Entry 9F9X (electron microscopy, 3.00 A resolution); this record covers chains B and S of the 7 polymer chains in the assembly.

[Chain B]
Protein: Large T antigen
From: Betapolyomavirus macacae
Notes: EC 3.6.4.-
Reference sequence: P03070 (LT_SV40); residues 266-627 here = UniProt positions 266-627
Sequence (362 residues; each row starts with the number of its first residue):
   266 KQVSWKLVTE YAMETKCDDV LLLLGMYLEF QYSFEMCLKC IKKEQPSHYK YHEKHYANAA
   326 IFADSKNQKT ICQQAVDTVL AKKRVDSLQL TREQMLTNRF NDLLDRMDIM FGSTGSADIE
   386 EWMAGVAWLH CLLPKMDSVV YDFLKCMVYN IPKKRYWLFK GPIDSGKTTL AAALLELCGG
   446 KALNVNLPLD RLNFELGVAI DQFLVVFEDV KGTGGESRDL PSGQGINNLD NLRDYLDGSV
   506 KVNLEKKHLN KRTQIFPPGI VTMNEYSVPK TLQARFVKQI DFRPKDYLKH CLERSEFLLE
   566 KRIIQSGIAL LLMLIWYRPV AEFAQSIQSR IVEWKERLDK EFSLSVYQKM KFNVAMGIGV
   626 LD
Small-molecule neighbours: ATP (adenosine-5'-triphosphate): Leu-397, Pro-427, Ile-428, Asp-429, Ser-430, Gly-431, Lys-432, Thr-433, Thr-434, Arg-548, Pro-549, Lys-550, Leu-553, Lys-554, Leu-557
Swiss-Prot annotation at these positions:
  - binding site (Zn(2+)): Cys-302, Cys-305, His-313, His-317
  - binding site (ATP): Gly-426 to Thr-433

[Chain S]
Molecule: Chains: S
Sequence (8 nucleotides; row label = number of the first residue in the row):
     1 TTTTTTTT

[How chain B and chain S interact]
Residue-residue contacts (6; chain B residue first):
  Lys-511(B) with DT3(S), phosphate contact
  Lys-512(B) with DT3(S), phosphate contact; DT4(S), salt bridge to the phosphate
  His-513(B) with DT1(S), base contact; DT2(S), hydrogen bond to the base; DT3(S), hydrogen bond to the phosphate
Other interface residues (no listed pair), chain B (5 interface residues in all): Phe-459, Leu-514

[Summary]
The interface between chain B and chain S involves 5 residues on one side and 4 on the other; the contacts
include 2 hydrogen bonds and 1 salt bridge. Polar contacts include His-513(B)/DT2(S), His-513(B)/DT3(S) and
Lys-512(B)/DT4(S). Chain B binds ATP.
Here chain B is Large T antigen (Betapolyomavirus macacae) and chain S is Chains: S. Entry 9F9X (Active SV40
LTAg complex with DNA (3D variability component_001, frame_000)) was determined by electron microscopy
together with 9EVH, 9EVP, 9F3T, 9F3U, 9F5I, 9F73 and 14 further entries from the same study.
